Entry 8QWE (electron microscopy, 3.14 A resolution); this record covers chains A and T of the 4 polymer chains in the assembly.

== Chain A ==
Molecule: ReChb
Organism: synthetic construct
Amino-acid sequence (1261 residues; numbered 1 to 1261; the number before each row is that of its first residue):
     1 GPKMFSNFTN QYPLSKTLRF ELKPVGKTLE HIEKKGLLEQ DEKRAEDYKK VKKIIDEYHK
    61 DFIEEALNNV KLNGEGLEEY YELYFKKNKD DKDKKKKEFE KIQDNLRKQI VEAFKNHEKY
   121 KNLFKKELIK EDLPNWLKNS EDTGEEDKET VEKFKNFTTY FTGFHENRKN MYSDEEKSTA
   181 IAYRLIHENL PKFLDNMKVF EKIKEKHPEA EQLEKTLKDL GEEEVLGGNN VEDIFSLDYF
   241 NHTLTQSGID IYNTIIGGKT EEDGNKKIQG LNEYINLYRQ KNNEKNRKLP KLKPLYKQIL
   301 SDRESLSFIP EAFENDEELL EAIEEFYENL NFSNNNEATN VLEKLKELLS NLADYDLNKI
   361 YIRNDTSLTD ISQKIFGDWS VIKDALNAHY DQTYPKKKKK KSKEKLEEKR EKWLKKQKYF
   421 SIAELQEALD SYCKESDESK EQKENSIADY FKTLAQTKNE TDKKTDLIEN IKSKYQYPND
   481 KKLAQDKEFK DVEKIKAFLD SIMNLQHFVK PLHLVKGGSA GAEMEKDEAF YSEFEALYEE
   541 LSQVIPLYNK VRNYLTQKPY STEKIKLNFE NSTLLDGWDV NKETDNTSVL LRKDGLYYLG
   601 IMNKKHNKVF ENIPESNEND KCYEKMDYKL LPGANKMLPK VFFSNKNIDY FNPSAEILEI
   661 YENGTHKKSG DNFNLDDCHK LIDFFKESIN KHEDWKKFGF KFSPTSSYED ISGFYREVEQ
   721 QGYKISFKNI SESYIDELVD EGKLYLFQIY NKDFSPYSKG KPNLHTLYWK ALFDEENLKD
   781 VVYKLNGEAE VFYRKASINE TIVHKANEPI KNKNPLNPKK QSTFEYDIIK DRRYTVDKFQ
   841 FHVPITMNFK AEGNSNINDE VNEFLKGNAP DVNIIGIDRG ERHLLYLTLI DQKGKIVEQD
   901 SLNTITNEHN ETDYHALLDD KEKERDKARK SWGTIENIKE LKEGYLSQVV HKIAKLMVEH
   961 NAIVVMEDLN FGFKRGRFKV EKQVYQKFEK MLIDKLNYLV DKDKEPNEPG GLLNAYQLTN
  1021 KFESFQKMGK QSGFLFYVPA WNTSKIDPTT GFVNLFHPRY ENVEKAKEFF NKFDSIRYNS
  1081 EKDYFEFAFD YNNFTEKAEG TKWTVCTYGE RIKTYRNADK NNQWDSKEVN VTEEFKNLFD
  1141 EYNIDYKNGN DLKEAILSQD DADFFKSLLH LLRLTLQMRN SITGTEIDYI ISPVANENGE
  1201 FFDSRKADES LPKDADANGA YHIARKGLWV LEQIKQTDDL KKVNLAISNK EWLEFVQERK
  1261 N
Not modelled in the structure: 217-229, 259-267, 303-312, 393-411, 465-489
Metal / ion sites: Mg2+ site 1: Thr573 (shared with 1 residue of chain N); Mg2+ site 2: Lys761 (shared with 1 residue of chain C); Mg2+ site 3 near Asp878 (its only coordinating residue here)
Reported in the primary citation:
  - catalytic residues: Asp878, Glu967, Asp1216
  - binding site for non target DNA: Lys125, Phe971, Trp1041

== Chain T ==
Molecule: target DNA
Organism: synthetic construct
Sequence (39 nucleotides; row label = number of the first residue in the row; numbers below 1 keep their minus sign (DC-27 is residue -27)):
   -27 CCCTCCCATT GGGGTAACGC CTTAGGATAA ATATGCTAG
Not modelled in the structure: -27 to -18

== How chain A and chain T interact ==
Pairs across the interface - 45 pairs, chain A then chain T:
  Lys126(A) - DT6(T)  sugar contact
  Glu166(A) - DG-3(T)  sugar contact
  Glu166(A) - DG-2(T)  sugar contact
  Asn167(A) - DA-4(T)  base contact
  Asn170(A) - DG-3(T)  sugar contact
  Lys177(A) - DA-4(T)  sugar contact
  Lys177(A) - DG-3(T)  salt bridge to the phosphate
  Ser178(A) - DT-5(T)  sugar contact
  Thr179(A) - DT-5(T)  base contact
  Thr179(A) - DA-4(T)  sugar contact
  Gly577(A) - DA1(T)  phosphate contact
  Trp578(A) - DA1(T)  phosphate contact
  Asp579(A) - DA1(T)  sugar contact
  Asn581(A) - DA2(T)  hydrogen bond to the phosphate
  Lys582(A) - DA1(T)  sugar contact
  Lys582(A) - DA2(T)  base contact
  Leu630(A) - DT0(T)  phosphate contact
  Leu630(A) - DA1(T)  sugar contact
  Pro632(A) - DT0(T)  sugar contact
  Pro632(A) - DA1(T)  sugar contact
  Met637(A) - DT0(T)  base contact
  Met637(A) - DA1(T)  base contact
  Met637(A) - DA2(T)  sugar contact
  Lys640(A) - DA1(T)  base contact
  Lys640(A) - DA2(T)  hydrogen bond to the base
  Lys640(A) - DA3(T)  sugar contact
  Val641(A) - DA2(T)  sugar contact
  Ser644(A) - DA3(T)  sugar contact
  Asn645(A) - DT4(T)  hydrogen bond to the phosphate
  Lys646(A) - DA3(T)  salt bridge to the phosphate
  Lys646(A) - DT4(T)  phosphate contact
  Asn647(A) - DA3(T)  hydrogen bond to the phosphate
  Trp695(A) - DA2(T)  phosphate contact
  Lys784(A) - DT0(T)  salt bridge to the phosphate
  Asn786(A) - DA-1(T)  sugar contact
  Asn786(A) - DT0(T)  phosphate contact
  Gly787(A) - DA-1(T)  hydrogen bond to the phosphate
  Gly787(A) - DT0(T)  phosphate contact
  Glu788(A) - DA-1(T)  sugar contact
  Glu788(A) - DT0(T)  base contact
  Pro844(A) - DA-1(T)  base contact
  Lys939(A) - DC-8(T)  salt bridge to the phosphate
  Ser1024(A) - DT-5(T)  phosphate contact
  Phe1025(A) - DT-6(T)  phosphate contact
  Lys1027(A) - DT-5(T)  salt bridge to the phosphate
Also at the interface, not in a pair above, chain A (39 interface residues in all): Ser15, Thr17, Lys418, Asp576, Asn586, Tyr628, Gln983, Glu1023
Also at the interface, not in a pair above, chain T (16 interface residues in all): DG-15, DC-7, DA5

== Summary ==
Chain A and chain T form an interface of 39 and 16 residues respectively; the contacts include 5 hydrogen
bonds and 5 salt bridges. Among the polar pairs are Lys640(A)-DA2(T), Asn581(A)-DA2(T) and Asn645(A)-DT4(T).
From the paper: catalytic residues Asp878(A), Glu967(A) and Asp1216(A); a binding site for non target DNA at
Lys125(A), Phe971(A) and Trp1041(A).
Here chain A is ReChb and chain T is target DNA, both from synthetic construct. Entry 8QWE (Ternary complex of
ReChb - crRNA - target dsDNA) was determined by electron microscopy (same publication as 8QWD and 8QWF).
